4Y8K - chains H and Z of the 32 polymer chains in the assembly; structure by X-ray diffraction, 2.60 A resolution.

== Chain H ==
Name: Proteasome subunit beta type-2
From: Saccharomyces cerevisiae (strain ATCC 204508 / S288c)
Notes: EC 3.4.25.1
UniProt: P25043 (PSB2_YEAST); residues 1-232 here correspond to UniProt positions 30-261 (UniProt number = residue number + 29)
Chain sequence (232 residues; row label = number of the first residue in the row):
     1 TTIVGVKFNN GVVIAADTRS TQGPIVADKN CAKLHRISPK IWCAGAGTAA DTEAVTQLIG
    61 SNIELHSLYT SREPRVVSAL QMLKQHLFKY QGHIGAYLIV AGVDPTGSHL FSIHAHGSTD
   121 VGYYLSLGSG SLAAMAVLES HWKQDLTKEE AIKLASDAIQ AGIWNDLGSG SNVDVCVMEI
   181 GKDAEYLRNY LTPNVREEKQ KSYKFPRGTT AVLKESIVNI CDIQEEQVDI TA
Not modelled in the structure: 223-232
Swiss-Prot annotation at these positions:
  - active site: Thr1 (Nucleophile)

== Chain Z ==
Name: Proteasome subunit beta type-6
From: Saccharomyces cerevisiae (strain ATCC 204508 / S288c)
Notes: EC 3.4.25.1
UniProt: P23724 (PSB6_YEAST); residues 1-222 here correspond to UniProt positions 20-241 (UniProt number = residue number + 19)
Chain sequence (222 residues; row label = number of the first residue in the row):
     1 QFNPYGDNGG TILGIAGEDF AVLAGDTRNI TDYSINSRYE PKVFDCGDNI VMSANGFAAD
    61 GDALVKRFKN SVKWYHFDHN DKKLSINSAA RNIQHLLYGK RFFPYYVHTI IAGLDEDGKG
   121 AVYSFDPVGS YEREQCRAGG AAASLIMPFL DNQVNFKNQY EPGTNGKVKK PLKYLSVEEV
   181 IKLVRDSFTS ATERHIQVGD GLEILIVTKD GVRKEFYELK RD
Ion coordination: Mg2+: Thr192, Val198

== How chain H and chain Z interact ==
Pairs across the interface (56; chain H residue first):
  Arg19(H) - Ile196(Z)
  Arg19(H) - Asp222(Z)  salt bridge
  Pro24(H) - Arg194(Z)
  Pro24(H) - His195(Z)
  Pro24(H) - Ile196(Z)  hydrogen bond (backbone-backbone)
  Ile25(H) - Arg194(Z)
  Ile25(H) - His195(Z)
  Val26(H) - Glu193(Z)
  Val26(H) - Arg194(Z)  hydrogen bond (backbone-side chain)
  Val26(H) - Ile196(Z)  hydrophobic
  Ala27(H) - Arg194(Z)  hydrogen bond (backbone-side chain)
  Lys29(H) - Glu193(Z)  salt bridge
  Lys29(H) - Arg194(Z)
  Ile163(H) - Asp222(Z)
  Trp164(H) - Ile35(Z)
  Trp164(H) - Arg38(Z)  hydrogen bond (backbone-side chain)
  Trp164(H) - Arg221(Z)
  Trp164(H) - Asp222(Z)
  Asn165(H) - Tyr33(Z)
  Asn165(H) - Arg38(Z)
  Asp166(H) - Tyr33(Z)
  Leu167(H) - Arg28(Z)
  Leu167(H) - Ile30(Z)  hydrophobic
  Leu167(H) - Asp32(Z)
  Leu167(H) - Tyr33(Z)  hydrogen bond (backbone-backbone)
  Leu167(H) - Ile35(Z)  hydrophobic
  Leu167(H) - Ile196(Z)
  Gly168(H) - Tyr33(Z)
  Ser169(H) - Asp222(Z)
  Gly170(H) - Asp222(Z)
  Ser171(H) - Asp222(Z)  hydrogen bond (backbone-side chain)
  Asn194(H) - Lys220(Z)  hydrogen bond (backbone-side chain)
  Asn194(H) - Asp222(Z)
  Arg196(H) - Thr189(Z)  hydrogen bond
  Arg196(H) - Ser190(Z)  hydrogen bond
  Arg196(H) - Glu193(Z)
  Glu197(H) - Arg185(Z)  salt bridge
  Lys199(H) - Asp186(Z)
  Gln200(H) - Arg185(Z)  hydrogen bond
  Gln200(H) - Asp186(Z)  hydrogen bond (backbone-side chain)
  Lys201(H) - Glu179(Z)
  Lys201(H) - Asp186(Z)  hydrogen bond (backbone-side chain)
  Tyr203(H) - Phe149(Z)
  Tyr203(H) - Gln153(Z)
  Tyr203(H) - Leu183(Z)
  Tyr203(H) - Asp186(Z)  hydrogen bond
  Phe205(H) - Asn152(Z)
  Phe205(H) - Gln153(Z)
  Phe205(H) - Gln159(Z)
  Arg207(H) - Pro162(Z)
  Gly208(H) - Pro162(Z)
  Thr209(H) - Asn158(Z)
  Thr209(H) - Gln159(Z)
  Thr209(H) - Tyr160(Z)  hydrogen bond (backbone-backbone)
  Ala211(H) - Tyr160(Z)  hydrophobic
  Ala211(H) - Gly166(Z)
Also at the interface, not in a pair above, chain H (32 interface residues in all): Thr21, Gly23, Asp28, Val195, Pro206
Also at the interface, not in a pair above, chain Z (32 interface residues in all): Ser34, Leu145, Glu161, Lys182, Glu218

== In short ==
The chain H/chain Z interface involves 32 residues from each chain; the contacts include 14 hydrogen bonds and
3 salt bridges. Polar pairs include Arg19(H)-Asp222(Z), Lys29(H)-Glu193(Z) and Glu197(H)-Arg185(Z). Thr192(Z)
and Val198(Z) coordinate Mg2+. UniProt lists active-site residue Thr1(H) on chain H.
Chain H is Proteasome subunit beta type-2 and chain Z is Proteasome subunit beta type-6, both from
Saccharomyces cerevisiae (strain ATCC 204508 / S288c); the structure, Yeast 20S proteasome in complex with
H-APLL-ep, was determined by X-ray diffraction (same publication as 4Y69, 4Y6A, 4Y6V, 4Y6Z, 4Y70, 4Y74 and 34
further entries).
